6SFW - chains O and T of the 6 polymer chains in the assembly; structure by electron microscopy, 6.00 A resolution (low resolution: residue-level contacts below are approximate; hydrogen-bond / salt-bridge calls are withheld).

Chain O (and T):
Molecule: ATP-dependent Clp protease ATP-binding subunit ClpX
Organism: Listeria monocytogenes
Notes: chain T of this document is another copy of the same molecule, construct and numbering; everything in this record applies to it too
UniProt: L8DZH5 (L8DZH5_LISMN); numbering as in UniProt (aligned over 1-419)
Amino-acid sequence (419 residues; each row starts with the number of its first residue):
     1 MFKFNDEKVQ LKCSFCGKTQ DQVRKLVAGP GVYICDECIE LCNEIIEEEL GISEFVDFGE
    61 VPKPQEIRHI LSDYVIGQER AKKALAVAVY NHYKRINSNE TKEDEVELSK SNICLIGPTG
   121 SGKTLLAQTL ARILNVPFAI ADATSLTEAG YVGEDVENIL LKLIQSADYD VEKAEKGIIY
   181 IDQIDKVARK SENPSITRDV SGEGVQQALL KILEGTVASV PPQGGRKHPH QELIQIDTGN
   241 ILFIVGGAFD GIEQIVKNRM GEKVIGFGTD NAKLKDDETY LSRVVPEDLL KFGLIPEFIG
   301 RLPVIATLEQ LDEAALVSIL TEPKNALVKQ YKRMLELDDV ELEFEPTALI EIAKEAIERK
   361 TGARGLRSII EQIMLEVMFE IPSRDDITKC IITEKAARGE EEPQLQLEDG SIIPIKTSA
Disordered / not traced: 1-59, 191-201, 219-235, 408-419 (chain T: 1-59, 192-198, 223-229, 408-419)
Construct notes: conflict Val9 (Gly in L8DZH5); engineered mutation Gln183 (Glu in L8DZH5)
Reported in the primary citation:
  - mutagenesis - E183Q: decreased catalytic activity on ATP (citing earlier work)
  - mutagenesis - E183Q: increased binding to ClpP (citing earlier work)

Chain O / chain T interface:
Residue-residue contacts - 54 pairs, chain O then chain T:
  Tyr74(O) with Glu105(T)
  Asp142(O) with Gln207(T)
  Thr144(O) with Gln207(T)
  Glu148(O) with Val200(T); Ser201(T)
  Gln183(O) with Gln207(T); Glu297(T)
  Lys186(O) with Gln206(T); Ile295(T); Glu297(T)
  Lys324(O) with Val106(T)
  Asn325(O) with Glu105(T); Val106(T)
  Lys329(O) with Lys102(T)
  Gln330(O) with Lys102(T); Val106(T); Glu107(T); Leu108(T); Ser109(T)
  Arg333(O) with Thr101(T); Lys102(T); Glu103(T)
  Met334(O) with Lys94(T); Thr101(T); Leu108(T)
  Leu337(O) with Thr101(T)
  Asp338(O) with Tyr90(T); Lys94(T)
  Lys360(O) with Glu287(T)
  Thr361(O) with Pro286(T)
  Arg367(O) with Glu107(T); Ser109(T)
  Ser368(O) with Pro303(T)
  Glu371(O) with Val87(T)
  Leu375(O) with Arg80(T); Lys83(T); Ala84(T); Val87(T)
  Glu376(O) with Arg80(T); Lys83(T)
  Met378(O) with Pro64(T); Val87(T)
  Phe379(O) with Pro64(T); Gln65(T); Arg68(T); Lys83(T); Ala86(T)
  Glu380(O) with Gln65(T)
  Pro382(O) with Pro64(T); Gln65(T); Tyr90(T)
  Ser383(O) with Gln65(T)
  Arg398(O) with Arg283(T)
  Glu400(O) with Arg283(T)
Also at the interface, not in a pair above, chain O (36 interface residues in all): Thr119, Thr147, Asp182, Val187, Ala326, Arg359, Arg364, Ile381
Also at the interface, not in a pair above, chain T (34 interface residues in all): Lys63, Asn91, Glu100, Lys211, Val285, Gly300

In short:
36 residues of chain O and 34 residues of chain T are in contact. The paper reports that E183Q of chain O
reduces catalytic activity on ATP; E183Q of chain O increases binding to ClpP.
Chain O and chain T are both ATP-dependent Clp protease ATP-binding subunit ClpX (Listeria monocytogenes); the
structure, Cryo-EM Structure of the ClpX component of the ClpXP1/2 degradation machinery, was determined by
electron microscopy, deposited together with 6SFX.
